Entry 4FWE (X-ray diffraction, 2.13 A resolution); this record covers chain A.

# Chain A
Name: Lysine-specific histone demethylase 1B
From: Homo sapiens
Notes: EC 1.-.-.-
Reference sequence: Q8NB78 (KDM1B_HUMAN); numbering as in UniProt (aligned over 30-822)
Amino-acid sequence (796 residues; row label = number of the first residue in the row):
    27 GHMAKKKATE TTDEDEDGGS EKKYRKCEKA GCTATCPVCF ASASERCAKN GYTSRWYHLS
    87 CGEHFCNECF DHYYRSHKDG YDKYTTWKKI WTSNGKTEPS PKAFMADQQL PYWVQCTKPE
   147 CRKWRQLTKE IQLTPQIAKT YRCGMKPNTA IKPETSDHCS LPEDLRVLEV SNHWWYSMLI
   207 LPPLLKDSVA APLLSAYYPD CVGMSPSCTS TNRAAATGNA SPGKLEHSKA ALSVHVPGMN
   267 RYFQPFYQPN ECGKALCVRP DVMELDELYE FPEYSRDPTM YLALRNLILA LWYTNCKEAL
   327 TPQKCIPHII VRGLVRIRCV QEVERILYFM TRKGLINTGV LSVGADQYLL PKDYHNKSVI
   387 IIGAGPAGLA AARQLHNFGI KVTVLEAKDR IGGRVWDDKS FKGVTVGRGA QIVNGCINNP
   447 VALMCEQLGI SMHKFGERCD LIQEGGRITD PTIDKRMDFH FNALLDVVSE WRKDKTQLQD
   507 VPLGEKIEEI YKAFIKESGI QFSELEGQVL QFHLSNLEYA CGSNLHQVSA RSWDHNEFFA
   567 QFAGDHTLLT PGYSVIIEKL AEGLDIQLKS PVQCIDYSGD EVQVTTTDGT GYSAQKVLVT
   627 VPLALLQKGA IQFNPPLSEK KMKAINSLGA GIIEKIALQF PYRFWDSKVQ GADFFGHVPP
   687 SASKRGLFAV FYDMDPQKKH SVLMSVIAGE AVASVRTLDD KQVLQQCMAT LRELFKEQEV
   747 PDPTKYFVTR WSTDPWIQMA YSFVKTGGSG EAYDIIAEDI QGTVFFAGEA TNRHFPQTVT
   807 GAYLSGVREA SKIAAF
Not modelled in the structure: 27-48, 176-177, 238-259
Construct notes: expression tag (27-29)
Metal / ion sites: Zn2+ site 1: C53, C58, H84, H90; Zn2+ site 2: C65, C73, C92, C95; Zn2+ site 3: C142, C147, C169, C185
Residues lining bound ligands:
  - FAD (flavin-adenine dinucleotide): I388, G389, A390, G391, P392, A393, G394, L411, E412, A413, K414, G418, G419, R420, V421, R434, G435, A436, Q437, I438, Y579, S596, P597, V598, T626, V627, P628, L631, I637, I659, K661, W757, W762, I763, M765, A766, Y767, G794, E795, Q803, T804, V805, T806, A808
  - citrate anion (FLC): Y273, C278, G279, F565, A566, H800
Reported in the primary citation:
  - contacts within the chain: G88-R192, E89-L340 (hydrogen bond), D133-R338, Q134-R338, Q135-R338, L136-R338, Y138-R338, W139-R342 (hydrogen bond), Q158-R338, Q152-R192, D190-R192 (hydrogen bond), Y202-R344 (hydrophobic contact), N266-E452, Y268-D571 (hydrogen bond), K323-E452
  - Zn2+ coordination: C53, C58, C65, C73, H84, H90, C92, C95, C142, C147, C169, C185
  - mutagenesis - C53A, H84A, H90A, W139A, W150A, C185A: abolished catalytic activity on H3K4me2
  - mutagenesis - W82A, R151A, Y767A: abolished catalytic activity
  - mutagenesis - H84A, H90A, W150A: abolished binding to flavin-adenine dinucleotide
  - mutagenesis - L543A, C547A: decreased catalytic activity

# Summary
Chain A binds flavin-adenine dinucleotide and citrate anion. C53, C58, H84 and H90 form the Zn2+ site 1. C65,
C73, C92 and C95 coordinate Zn2+ site 2. From the paper: C53A, H84A and H90A, among others, abolish catalytic
activity on H3K4me2; Zn2+ coordination by C53, C58 and C65 among others; 11 substitutions were tested in all.
Chain A is Lysine-specific histone demethylase 1B (Homo sapiens); the structure, Native structure of LSD2
/AOF1/KDM1b in spacegroup of C2221 at 2.13A, was determined by X-ray diffraction together with 4FWF and 4FWJ
from the same study.
